2Z6C - chains A and B; structure by X-ray diffraction, 2.10 A resolution.

Chain A (and B):
Protein: Phototropin-1
Source organism: Arabidopsis thaliana
Notes: EC 2.7.11.1; fragment: LOV1 domain; chain B of this document is another copy of the same molecule, construct and numbering; everything in this record applies to it too
UniProt: O48963 (PHOT1_ARATH); numbering as in UniProt (aligned over 180-308)
Chain sequence (129 residues; numbered 180 to 308; the number before each row is that of its first residue):
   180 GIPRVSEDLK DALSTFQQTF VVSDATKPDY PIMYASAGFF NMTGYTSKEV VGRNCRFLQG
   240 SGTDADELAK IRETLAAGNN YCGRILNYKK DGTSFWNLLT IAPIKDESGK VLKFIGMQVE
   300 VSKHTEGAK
Not modelled in the structure: 180-183, 305-308
Small-molecule neighbours: FMN (flavin mononucleotide): V200, S202, Y209, N233, C234, R235, L237, Q238, L247, I250, R251, L254, I264, N266, N276, L278, I280, F293, I294, G295, Q297
UniProt features mapped onto this chain:
  - binding site (FMN): N233, R235, Q238, R251, N266, N276, Q297, K302
  - modified residue: S185 (Phosphoserine), C234 (S-4a-FMN cysteine)
  - mutagenesis: C234 (C234A: No effect on the kinase activity regulation)

Interface between chain A and chain B:
Cross-chain cystine bridges: C261(A)-C261(B)
Pairs across the interface (51; chain A residue first):
  F195(A) with E286(B); S287(B); G288(B)
  Q197(A) with V184(B); P282(B), hydrogen bond (side chain-backbone); I283(B); K284(B), hydrogen bond (side chain-backbone)
  T198(A) with V184(B)
  F199(A) with V184(B), hydrophobic; D187(B); L188(B), hydrophobic; A191(B), hydrophobic
  N258(A) with L277(B)
  N259(A) with C261(B); G262(B); L277(B); L278(B), hydrogen bond (side chain-backbone); T279(B), hydrogen bond
  Y260(A) with C261(B), hydrogen bond (backbone-side chain)
  C261(A) with N259(B); Y260(B); C261(B), disulfide
  G262(A) with N259(B)
  R263(A) with N258(B), hydrogen bond
  L277(A) with N258(B); N259(B); P282(B), hydrophobic
  L278(A) with N259(B), hydrogen bond (backbone-side chain)
  T279(A) with N259(B), hydrogen bond; T279(B); A281(B)
  A281(A) with T279(B); M296(B), hydrophobic
  P282(A) with Q197(B); L277(B), hydrophobic
  I283(A) with L192(B), hydrophobic; F195(B), hydrophobic; Q197(B); M296(B), hydrophobic
  K284(A) with Q197(B), hydrogen bond (backbone-side chain); V298(B); V300(B)
  K292(A) with F195(B)
  I294(A) with L188(B), hydrophobic; M296(B), hydrophobic
  M296(A) with L188(B), hydrophobic; A281(B), hydrophobic; I294(B), hydrophobic; M296(B), hydrophobic
  T304(A) with A256(B); N258(B)
Other interface residues (no listed pair), chain A (28 interface residues in all): Y213, S215, A216, G257, I280, V298, V300
Other interface residues (no listed pair), chain B (30 interface residues in all): G257, I280, D285

Overview:
The interface between chain A and chain B involves 28 residues on one side and 30 on the other, with 1
disulfide bond and 9 hydrogen bonds. Polar pairs include Q197(A)-P282(B), Q197(A)-K284(B) and N259(A)-L278(B).
Ligands of chain A: flavin mononucleotide.
Chain A and chain B are both Phototropin-1 (Arabidopsis thaliana); the structure, Crystal structure of LOV1
domain of phototropin1 from Arabidopsis thaliana, was determined by X-ray diffraction (same publication as
2Z6D).
